PDB entry 3MW2 | X-ray diffraction, 2.69 A resolution | chain A

== Chain A ==
Protein: Neurexin-1-alpha
Organism: Mus musculus
Notes: fragment: to 1334
UniProt: Q9CS84 (NRX1A_MOUSE); residues 86-288 here correspond to UniProt positions 1132-1334 (UniProt number = residue number + 1046)
Amino-acid sequence (207 residues; each row starts with the number of its first residue):
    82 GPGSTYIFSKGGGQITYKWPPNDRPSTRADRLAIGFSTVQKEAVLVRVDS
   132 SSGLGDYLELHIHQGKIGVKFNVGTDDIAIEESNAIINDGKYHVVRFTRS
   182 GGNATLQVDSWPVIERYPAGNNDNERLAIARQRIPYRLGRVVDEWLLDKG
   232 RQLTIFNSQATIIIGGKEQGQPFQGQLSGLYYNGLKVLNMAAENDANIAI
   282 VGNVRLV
Not modelled in the structure: 82-83, 198-207
Differences from the reference sequence: expression tag (82-85)
Covalently attached groups: glycan linked to Asn-184
Curated features (UniProtKB/Swiss-Prot):
  - binding site (Ca(2+)): Asp-137, Val-154, Ile-236, Asn-238
  - glycosylation: Asn-184 (N-linked (GlcNAc...) asparagine)
What the authors report for this chain:
  - conformationally variable residues (loop rearrangement, order/disorder transition): Trp-192 to Ala-200, Arg-232
  - contacts within the chain: Asp-190/Arg-218 (salt bridge)
  - post-translational modification sites: Asn-184
  - binding site for beta-D-mannopyranose: Trp-226
  - binding site for N-acetylglucosamine: Asn-184

== Summary ==
Curated annotation (UniProt) lists 4 Ca2+-binding residues. From the paper: a binding site for
beta-D-mannopyranose at Trp-226; a binding site for N-acetylglucosamine at Asn-184.
Chain A is Neurexin-1-alpha (Mus musculus); the structure, Crystal structure of beta-neurexin 1 with the
splice insert 4, was determined by X-ray diffraction (same publication as 3MW3 and 3MW4).
